1FZ4 - chains B and C of the 6 polymer chains in the assembly; structure by X-ray diffraction, 2.38 A resolution.

== Chain B ==
Molecule: Methane monooxygenase component A, alpha chain
Organism: Methylococcus capsulatus
Notes: EC 1.14.13.25
UniProt: P22869 (MEMA_METCA); numbering as in UniProt (aligned over 1-527)
Amino-acid sequence (527 residues; each row starts with the number of its first residue):
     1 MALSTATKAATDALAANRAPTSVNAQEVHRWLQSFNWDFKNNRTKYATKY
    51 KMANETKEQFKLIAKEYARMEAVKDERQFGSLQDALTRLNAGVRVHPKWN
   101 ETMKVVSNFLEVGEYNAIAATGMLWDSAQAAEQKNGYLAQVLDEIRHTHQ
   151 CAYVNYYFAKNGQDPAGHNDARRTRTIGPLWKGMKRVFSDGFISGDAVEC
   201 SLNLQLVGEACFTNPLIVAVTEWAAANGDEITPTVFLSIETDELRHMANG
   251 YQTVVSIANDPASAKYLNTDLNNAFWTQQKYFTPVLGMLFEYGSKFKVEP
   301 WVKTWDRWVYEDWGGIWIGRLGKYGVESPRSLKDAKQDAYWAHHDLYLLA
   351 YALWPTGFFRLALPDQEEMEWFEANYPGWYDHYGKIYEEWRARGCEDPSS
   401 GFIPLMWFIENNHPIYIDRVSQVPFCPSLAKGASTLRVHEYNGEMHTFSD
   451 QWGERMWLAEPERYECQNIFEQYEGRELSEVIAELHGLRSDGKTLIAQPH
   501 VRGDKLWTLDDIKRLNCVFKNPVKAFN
Not modelled in the structure: 1-17
UniProt features mapped onto this chain:
  - active site: Cys151
  - binding site (Fe cation): Glu114, Glu144, His147, Glu209, Glu243, His246
Metal / ion sites: Fe ion site 1: Glu114, Glu144, His147; Fe ion site 2: Glu209, Glu243, His246

== Chain C ==
Molecule: Methane monooxygenase component A, beta chain
Organism: Methylococcus capsulatus
Notes: EC 1.14.13.25
UniProt: P18798 (MEMB_METCA); residue numbers follow UniProt; this construct covers 1-389
Amino-acid sequence (389 residues; numbered 1 to 389; the number before each row is that of its first residue):
     1 MSMLGERRRGLTDPEMAAVILKALPEAPLDGNNKMGYFVTPRWKRLTEYE
    51 ALTVYAQPNADWIAGGLDWGDWTQKFHGGRPSWGNETTELRTVDWFKHRD
   101 PLRRWHAPYVKDKAEEWRYTDRFLQGYSADGQIRAMNPTWRDEFINRYWG
   151 AFLFNEYGLFNAHSQGAREALSDVTRVSLAFWGFDKIDIAQMIQLERGFL
   201 AKIVPGFDESTAVPKAEWTNGEVYKSARLAVEGLWQEVFDWNESAFSVHA
   251 VYDALFGQFVRREFFQRLAPRFGDNLTPFFINQAQTYFQIAKQGVQDLYY
   301 NCLGDDPEFSDYNRTVMRNWTGKWLEPTIAALRDFMGLFAKLPAGTTDKE
   351 EITASLYRVVDDWIEDYASRIDFKADRDQIVKAVLAGLK
Not modelled in the structure: 1
Construct notes: conflict Arg370 (Ala in P18798)
Metal / ion sites: Ca2+ site 1 near Glu222 (its only coordinating residue here); Ca2+ site 2: Asp348, Glu350

== Chain B / chain C interface ==
Contacting residue pairs (8; chain B residue first):
  Arg18(B) with Asp362(C), salt bridge; Glu365(C); Asp366(C), salt bridge
  Glu76(B) with Lys111(C), salt bridge
  Arg88(B) with Arg9(C)
  Asn90(B) with Met3(C)
  Val93(B) with Met3(C), hydrophobic
  Arg94(B) with Thr12(C), hydrogen bond (side chain-backbone)
Interface residues without a listed pair, chain B (9 interface residues in all): Pro20, Leu89, Gln163
Interface residues without a listed pair, chain C (13 interface residues in all): Leu4, Leu11, Asp13, Pro14, Lys292, Gln293

== Overview ==
Chain B and chain C form an interface of 9 and 13 residues respectively, with 1 hydrogen bond and 3 salt
bridges. Polar contacts include Arg18(B)-Asp362(C), Arg18(B)-Asp366(C) and Glu76(B)-Lys111(C). From UniProt:
active-site residue Cys151(B) and 6 Fe cation-binding residues on chain B.
Here chain B is Methane monooxygenase component A, alpha chain and chain C is Methane monooxygenase component
A, beta chain, both from Methylococcus capsulatus. Entry 1FZ4 (Methane monooxygenase hydroxylase, form III
soaked at ph 8.5 (0.1 M tris)) was determined by X-ray diffraction, deposited together with 1FYZ, 1FZ0, 1FZ1,
1FZ2, 1FZ3 and 1FZ5.
